4BTA - chains A and B of the 3 polymer chains in the assembly; structure by X-ray diffraction, 2.95 A resolution.

== Chain A (and B) ==
Molecule: Prolyl 4-hydroxylase subunit alpha-1
Source organism: Homo sapiens
Notes: EC 1.14.11.2; fragment: collagen binding domain, residues 18-261; chain B of this document is another copy of the same molecule, construct and numbering; everything in this record applies to it too
Reference sequence: P13674 (P4HA1_HUMAN); residues 1-244 here correspond to UniProt positions 18-261 (UniProt number = residue number + 17)
Sequence (251 residues; each row starts with the number of its first residue; numbers below 1 keep their minus sign (Met-6 is residue -6)):
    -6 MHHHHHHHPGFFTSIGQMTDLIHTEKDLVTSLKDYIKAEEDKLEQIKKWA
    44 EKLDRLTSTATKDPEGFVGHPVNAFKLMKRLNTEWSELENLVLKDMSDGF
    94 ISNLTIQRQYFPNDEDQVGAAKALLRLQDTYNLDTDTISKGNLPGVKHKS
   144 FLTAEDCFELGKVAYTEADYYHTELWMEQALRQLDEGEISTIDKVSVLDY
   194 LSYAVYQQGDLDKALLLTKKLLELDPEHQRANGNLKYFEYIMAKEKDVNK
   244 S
Unresolved in the structure: -6 to 2, 240-244 (chain B: -6 to 6, 134-146, 200-203, 235-244)
Sequence notes: expression tag (-6 to 0)
Curated features (UniProtKB/Swiss-Prot):
  - glycosylation (N-linked (GlcNAc...) asparagine): Asn96, Asn242

== How chain A and chain B interact ==
Residue-residue contacts - 127 pairs, chain A then chain B:
  Ile8(A) - Val61(B)  hydrophobic
  Ile8(A) - Gly62(B)
  Met11(A) - Val61(B)  hydrophobic
  Met11(A) - Ala67(B)  hydrophobic
  Met11(A) - Leu70(B)  hydrophobic
  Thr12(A) - Pro57(B)
  Thr12(A) - Val61(B)
  Leu14(A) - Met71(B)  hydrophobic
  Leu14(A) - Leu74(B)  hydrophobic
  Ile15(A) - Val61(B)  hydrophobic
  Ile15(A) - Leu70(B)  hydrophobic
  Glu18(A) - Thr50(B)
  Glu18(A) - Leu70(B)
  Glu18(A) - Arg73(B)  salt bridge
  Glu18(A) - Trp78(B)  hydrogen bond
  Lys19(A) - Thr50(B)
  Leu21(A) - Trp78(B)  hydrophobic
  Val22(A) - Leu46(B)  hydrophobic
  Val22(A) - Asp47(B)
  Val22(A) - Trp78(B)
  Leu25(A) - Ile39(B)  hydrophobic
  Leu25(A) - Ala43(B)  hydrophobic
  Leu25(A) - Leu81(B)  hydrophobic
  Lys26(A) - Asp47(B)  salt bridge
  Tyr28(A) - Lys35(B)
  Tyr28(A) - Ile39(B)
  Tyr28(A) - Val85(B)
  Ile29(A) - Ile39(B)  hydrophobic
  Ile29(A) - Lys40(B)
  Ile29(A) - Ala43(B)  hydrophobic
  Glu32(A) - Glu32(B)
  Glu32(A) - Leu36(B)
  Glu33(A) - Leu36(B)
  Glu33(A) - Lys40(B)  salt bridge
  Lys35(A) - Tyr28(B)
  Leu36(A) - Glu33(B)
  Leu36(A) - Leu36(B)  hydrophobic
  Ile39(A) - Ile29(B)  hydrophobic
  Lys40(A) - Ile29(B)
  Lys40(A) - Glu33(B)  salt bridge
  Ala43(A) - Leu25(B)  hydrophobic
  Ala43(A) - Ile29(B)  hydrophobic
  Asp47(A) - Lys26(B)  salt bridge
  Thr50(A) - Glu18(B)
  Thr54(A) - Ile15(B)
  Val61(A) - Ile8(B)  hydrophobic
  Val61(A) - Met11(B)  hydrophobic
  Pro64(A) - Leu120(B)  hydrophobic
  Val65(A) - Leu117(B)  hydrophobic
  Ala67(A) - Met11(B)  hydrophobic
  Phe68(A) - Gln110(B)
  Phe68(A) - Ala113(B)  hydrophobic
  Phe68(A) - Ala114(B)
  Phe68(A) - Leu117(B)  hydrophobic
  Phe68(A) - Glu152(B)
  Lys69(A) - Asp149(B)  salt bridge
  Leu70(A) - Leu14(B)  hydrophobic
  Leu70(A) - Glu18(B)
  Met71(A) - Met11(B)  hydrophobic
  Met71(A) - Pro105(B)  hydrophobic
  Met71(A) - Asp109(B)
  Met71(A) - Gln110(B)
  Met71(A) - Ala113(B)  hydrophobic
  Lys72(A) - Gln110(B)
  Lys72(A) - Asp149(B)  salt bridge
  Lys72(A) - Glu152(B)  salt bridge
  Arg73(A) - Glu18(B)  salt bridge
  Leu74(A) - Leu14(B)  hydrophobic
  Leu74(A) - Glu18(B)
  Leu74(A) - Arg101(B)
  Leu74(A) - Phe104(B)
  Asn75(A) - Pro105(B)
  Asn75(A) - Asn106(B)
  Asn75(A) - Asp107(B)  hydrogen bond
  Asn75(A) - Gln110(B)  hydrogen bond
  Thr76(A) - Gln110(B)  hydrogen bond
  Trp78(A) - Glu18(B)  hydrogen bond
  Trp78(A) - Leu21(B)  hydrophobic
  Trp78(A) - Phe93(B)  hydrophobic
  Ser79(A) - Arg101(B)  hydrogen bond
  Leu81(A) - Leu25(B)  hydrophobic
  Glu82(A) - Ile94(B)
  Glu82(A) - Leu97(B)
  Glu82(A) - Arg101(B)  salt bridge
  Val85(A) - Tyr28(B)
  Val85(A) - Ser90(B)
  Leu86(A) - Ile94(B)  hydrophobic
  Ser90(A) - Val85(B)
  Phe93(A) - Val85(B)  hydrophobic
  Ile94(A) - Leu86(B)  hydrophobic
  Leu97(A) - Glu82(B)
  Arg101(A) - Ser79(B)  hydrogen bond
  Arg101(A) - Glu82(B)  salt bridge
  Phe104(A) - Leu74(B)
  Pro105(A) - Met71(B)  hydrophobic
  Pro105(A) - Leu74(B)
  Pro105(A) - Asn75(B)
  Asn106(A) - Asn75(B)  hydrogen bond (backbone-side chain)
  Asp107(A) - Asn75(B)
  Asp109(A) - Met71(B)
  Gln110(A) - Met71(B)
  Gln110(A) - Lys72(B)
  Gln110(A) - Asn75(B)
  Gln110(A) - Thr76(B)
  Ala113(A) - Ala67(B)
  Ala113(A) - Phe68(B)  hydrophobic
  Ala113(A) - Met71(B)  hydrophobic
  Ala114(A) - Phe68(B)
  Leu117(A) - Pro64(B)  hydrophobic
  Leu117(A) - Val65(B)  hydrophobic
  Leu117(A) - Phe68(B)  hydrophobic
  Leu120(A) - Pro64(B)  hydrophobic
  Leu136(A) - His63(B)
  Val139(A) - His63(B)
  His141(A) - His63(B)
  Ser143(A) - His63(B)
  Ser143(A) - Val65(B)
  Ser143(A) - Asn66(B)  hydrogen bond
  Leu145(A) - Val65(B)  hydrophobic
  Thr146(A) - Lys69(B)
  Glu148(A) - Lys72(B)  salt bridge
  Asp149(A) - Phe68(B)
  Asp149(A) - Lys69(B)  salt bridge
  Asp149(A) - Lys72(B)  salt bridge
  Glu152(A) - Phe68(B)
  Glu152(A) - Lys72(B)
  Leu153(A) - Phe68(B)  hydrophobic
Interface residues without a listed pair, chain A (71 interface residues in all): Leu46, His63, Ile131, Phe144
Interface residues without a listed pair, chain B (69 interface residues in all): Lys19, Val22, Ala53, Thr54, Glu58, Phe60, Thr98, Glu148, Leu153

== Overview ==
71 residues of chain A face 69 of chain B across their interface, with 9 hydrogen bonds and 14 salt bridges.
Polar contacts include Glu18(A)-Arg73(B), Lys26(A)-Asp47(B) and Glu33(A)-Lys40(B).
Both chains are Prolyl 4-hydroxylase subunit alpha-1 (Homo sapiens). Entry 4BTA (Crystal structure of the
peptide(pro-pro-GLY)3 bound complex of N- terminal domain and peptide substrate binding domain ...) was
determined by X-ray diffraction, deposited together with 2YQ8, 4BT8, 4BT9 and 4BTB.
